PDB entry 8XBU | electron microscopy, 4.24 A resolution (low resolution: residue-level contacts below are approximate; hydrogen-bond / salt-bridge calls are withheld) | chains A and I of the 20 polymer chains in the assembly

== Chain A ==
Name: Histone H3.1
Organism: Homo sapiens
Reference sequence: P68431 (H31_HUMAN); residues 0-135 here correspond to UniProt positions 1-136 (UniProt number = residue number + 1)
Chain sequence (139 residues; row label = number of the first residue in the row; numbers below 1 keep their minus sign (Gly-3 is residue -3)):
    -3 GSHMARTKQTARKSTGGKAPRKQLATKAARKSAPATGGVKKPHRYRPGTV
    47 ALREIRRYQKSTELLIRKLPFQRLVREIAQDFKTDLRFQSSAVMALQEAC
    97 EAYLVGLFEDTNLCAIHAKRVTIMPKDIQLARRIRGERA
Disordered / not traced: -3 to 37, 134-135
Construct notes: expression tag (-3 to -1)
Swiss-Prot annotation at these positions:
  - modified residue: Arg2 (Asymmetric dimethylarginine), Thr3 (Phosphothreonine), Lys4 (Allysine), Gln5 (5-glutamyl dopamine), Thr6 (Phosphothreonine), Arg8 (Citrulline), Lys9 (N6,N6,N6-trimethyllysine), Ser10 (ADP-ribosylserine), Thr11 (Phosphothreonine), Lys14 (N6-(2-hydroxyisobutyryl)lysine), Arg17 (Asymmetric dimethylarginine), Lys18 (N6-(2-hydroxyisobutyryl)lysine), Lys23 (N6-(2-hydroxyisobutyryl)lysine), Arg26 (Citrulline), Lys27 (N6,N6,N6-trimethyllysine), Ser28 (ADP-ribosylserine), Lys36 (N6,N6,N6-trimethyllysine), Lys37 (N6-methyllysine), Tyr41 (Phosphotyrosine), Lys56 (N6,N6,N6-trimethyllysine) and 8 more in UniProt
  - lipidation: Lys18 (N6-decanoyllysine)

== Chain I ==
Molecule: 156-nt DNA strand
Organism: synthetic construct
Sequence (156 nucleotides; each row starts with the number of its first residue):
     1 ATCAGAATCCCGGTGCCGAGGCCGCTCAATTGGTCGTAGACAGCTCTAGC
    51 ACCGCTTAAACGCACGTACGCGCTGTCCCCCGCGTTTTAACCGCCAAGGG
   101 GATTACACCCAAGACACCAGGCACGAGACAGAAAAAAACAACGAAAACGG
   151 CCACCA

== Interface between chain A and chain I ==
Residue-residue contacts (14):
  Arg40(A) with DG82(I)
  Tyr41(A) with DA6(I); DG82(I); DC83(I)
  Gly44(A) with DG82(I)
  Val46(A) with DG82(I)
  Ala47(A) with DG82(I)
  Arg49(A) with DA7(I)
  Arg63(A) with DA90(I); DC91(I)
  Lys64(A) with DC91(I)
  Leu65(A) with DA90(I); DC91(I)
  Arg69(A) with DA90(I)
Other interface residues (no listed pair), chain A (15 interface residues in all): Arg42, Pro43, Thr45, Pro66, Lys115
Other interface residues (no listed pair), chain I (9 interface residues in all): DT8, DC71, DC81

== Overview ==
15 residues of chain A and 9 residues of chain I are in contact.
Chain A is Histone H3.1 (Homo sapiens) and chain I is a 156-nt DNA strand (synthetic construct); the
structure, The cryo-EM structure of the decameric RAD51 ring bound to the nucleosome with the linker DNA ...,
was determined by electron microscopy, deposited together with 8JND, 8JNE, 8JNF, 8XBT and 8XBW.
